4J39 - chains A and B; structure by X-ray diffraction, 1.70 A resolution.

# Chain A
Molecule: RNA silencing suppressor p19
From: Tomato bushy stunt virus
UniProt: P69517 (P19_TBSVK); residues 5-127 here correspond to UniProt positions 27-149 (UniProt number = residue number + 22)
Sequence (127 residues; row label = number of the first residue in the row):
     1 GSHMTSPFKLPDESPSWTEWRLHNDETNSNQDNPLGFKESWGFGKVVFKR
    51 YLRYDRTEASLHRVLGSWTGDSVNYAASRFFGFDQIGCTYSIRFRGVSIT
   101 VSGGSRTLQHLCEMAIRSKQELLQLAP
Disordered / not traced: 1-3, 28-29
Differences from the reference sequence: expression tag (1-4)

# Chain B
Molecule: 19-nt RNA strand
Sequence (19 nucleotides; row label = number of the first residue in the row):
     1 CAGCAGCAGCCUGCUGCUG

# Chain A / chain B interface
Contacting residue pairs (18; chain A residue first):
  Ser14(A) with C1(B), sugar contact
  Pro15(A) with C1(B), hydrogen bond to the sugar
  Trp17(A) with C1(B), base contact
  Trp20(A) with C1(B), stacking on the base
  Pro34(A) with C1(B), phosphate contact
  Lys38(A) with C1(B), salt bridge to the phosphate; A2(B), salt bridge to the phosphate
  Tyr51(A) with C1(B), hydrogen bond to the phosphate
  Gln85(A) with G13(B), hydrogen bond to the sugar; C14(B), hydrogen bond to the phosphate
  Ile86(A) with G13(B), sugar contact
  Gly87(A) with U12(B), sugar contact; G13(B), sugar contact
  Ser102(A) with C11(B), hydrogen bond to the sugar; U12(B), hydrogen bond to the sugar
  Gly103(A) with U12(B), sugar contact; G13(B), sugar contact
  Gly104(A) with G13(B), sugar contact
Also at the interface, not in a pair above, chain A (17 interface residues in all): Ser16, Gly36, Asp84, Cys88

# Summary
17 residues of chain A face 6 of chain B across their interface; the contacts include 6 hydrogen bonds, 2 salt
bridges and 1 aromatic stacking contact. Polar pairs include Pro15(A)-C1(B), Gln85(A)-G13(B) and
Ser102(A)-C11(B).
Chain A is RNA silencing suppressor p19 (Tomato bushy stunt virus) and chain B is a 19-nt RNA strand; the
structure, Crystal structure of p19 in complex with double-helical 19mer RNA p(CAG)3C(CUG)3, was determined by
X-ray diffraction.
